4EER - chain A; structure by X-ray diffraction, 1.75 A resolution.

# Chain A
Protein: Phototropin-2
From: Arabidopsis thaliana
Notes: EC 2.7.11.1; fragment: lov domain
UniProt: P93025 (PHOT2_ARATH); numbering as in UniProt (aligned over 385-496)
Sequence (115 residues; numbered 382 to 496; the number before each row is that of its first residue):
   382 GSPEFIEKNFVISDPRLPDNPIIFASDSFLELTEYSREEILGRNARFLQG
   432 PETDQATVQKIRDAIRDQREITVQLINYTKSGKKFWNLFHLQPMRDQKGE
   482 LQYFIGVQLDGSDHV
Unresolved in the structure: 382-387, 494-496
Differences from the reference sequence: expression tag (382-384); conflict Phe-386 (Arg in P93025); engineered mutation Ala-426 (Cys in P93025)
Ligand contacts: FMN (flavin mononucleotide): Val-392, Ser-394, Asn-401, Asn-425, Ala-426, Arg-427, Leu-429, Gln-430, Val-439, Ile-442, Arg-443, Ile-446, Leu-456, Asn-458, Asn-468, Phe-470, Leu-472, Phe-485, Ile-486, Gly-487, Gln-489
Reported in the primary citation:
  - contacts within the chain: Ser-394/Asn-401 (hydrogen bond)
  - binding site for flavin mononucleotide: Gln-489
  - mutagenesis - N425S/Q430R: decreased binding to flavin mononucleotide

# In short
Chain A binds flavin mononucleotide. From the paper: a binding site for flavin mononucleotide at Gln-489;
N425S/Q430R reduce binding to flavin mononucleotide.
Chain A is Phototropin-2 (Arabidopsis thaliana); the structure, Crystal structure of LOV2 domain of
Arabidopsis thaliana phototropin 2 C426A mutant, was determined by X-ray diffraction together with 4EEP, 4EES,
4EET and 4EEU from the same study.
